PDB entry 3S3V | X-ray diffraction, 1.53 A resolution | chain A

# Chain A
Name: Dihydrofolate reductase
From: Homo sapiens
Notes: EC 1.5.1.3
UniProt: P00374 (DYR_HUMAN); residues 1-186 here correspond to UniProt positions 2-187 (UniProt number = residue number + 1)
Sequence (186 residues; each row starts with the number of its first residue):
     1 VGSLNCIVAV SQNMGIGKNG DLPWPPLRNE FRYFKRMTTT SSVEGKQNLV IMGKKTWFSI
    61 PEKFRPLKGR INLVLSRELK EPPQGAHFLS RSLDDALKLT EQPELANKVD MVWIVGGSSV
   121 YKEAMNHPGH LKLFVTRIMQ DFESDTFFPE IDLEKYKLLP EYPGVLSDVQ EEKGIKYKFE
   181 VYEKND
Construct notes: engineered mutation Lys-35 (Gln36 in P00374), Phe-64 (Asn65 in P00374)
Residues lining bound ligands:
  - trimethoprim (TOP), molecule 1: Ile-7, Val-8, Ala-9, Glu-30, Phe-31, Tyr-33, Phe-34, Lys-35, Met-52, Thr-56, Ile-60, Phe-64, Leu-67, Val-115, Tyr-121, Thr-136
  - trimethoprim (TOP), molecule 2: Gly-20, Asp-21, Leu-22, Pro-26, Phe-31, Ser-59, Ile-60, Pro-61, Lys-63, Phe-64

# Summary
Bound to chain A: trimethoprim.
Chain A is Dihydrofolate reductase (Homo sapiens); the structure, human dihydrofolate reductase Q35K/N64F
double mutant binary complex with trimethoprim, was determined by X-ray diffraction, deposited together with
3N0H.
